PDB entry 3TCL | X-ray diffraction, 1.91 A resolution | chains H and L

[Chain H]
Name: CH04 Heavy Chain Fab
Source organism: Homo sapiens
Notes: antibody fragment or engineered binder
Chain sequence (237 residues; each row starts with the number of its first residue; a row labelled like 82A-82C holds insertion residues (82A, then the next letters in order)):
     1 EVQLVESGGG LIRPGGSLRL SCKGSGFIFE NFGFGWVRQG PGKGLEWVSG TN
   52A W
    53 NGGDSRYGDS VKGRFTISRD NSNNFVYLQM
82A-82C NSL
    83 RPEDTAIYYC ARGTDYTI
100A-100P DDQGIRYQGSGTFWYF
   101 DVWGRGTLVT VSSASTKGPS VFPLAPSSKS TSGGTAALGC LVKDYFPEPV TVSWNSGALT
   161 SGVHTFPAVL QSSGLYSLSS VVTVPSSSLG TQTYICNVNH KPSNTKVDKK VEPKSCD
Unresolved in the structure: 127-130, 214-217
Disulfide bonds: Cys-22/Cys-92, Cys-140/Cys-196

[Chain L]
Name: CH04 Light Chain Fab
Source organism: Homo sapiens
Notes: antibody fragment or engineered binder
Chain sequence (215 residues; numbered 1 to 214 plus 1 insertion-coded residue; the number before each row is that of its first residue):
     1 EIVLTQSPDT LSLSPGERAT LSCRASQ
   27A S
    28 VHSRYFAWYQ HKPGQPPRLL IYGGSTRATG IPNRFSAGGS GTQFTLTVNR LEAEDFAVYY
    88 CQQYGRSPYT FGQGTKVEIR RTVAAPSVFI FPPSDEQLKS GTASVVCLLN NFYPREAKVQ
   148 WKVDNALQSG NSQESVTEQD SKDSTYSLSS TLTLSKADYE KHKVYACEVT HQGLSSPVTK
   208 SFNRGEC
Unresolved in the structure: 214
Disulfide bonds: Cys-23/Cys-88, Cys-134/Cys-194

[Chain H / chain L interface]
Residue-residue contacts (68):
  Gln-39(H) / His-38(L)
  Gln-39(H) / Tyr-87(L)
  Gly-44(H) / Tyr-87(L)
  Leu-45(H) / Tyr-87(L)
  Leu-45(H) / Phe-98(L)
  Trp-47(H) / Tyr-96(L)
  Trp-47(H) / Phe-98(L)
  Arg-58(H) / Ser-94(L)  hydrogen bond
  Asp-61(H) / Glu-1(L)
  Asp-61(H) / Pro-95(L)
  Tyr-91(H) / His-38(L)
  Tyr-91(H) / Pro-44(L)
  Phe-100M(H) / Tyr-96(L)  hydrophobic
  Trp-100N(H) / Gln-89(L)  hydrogen bond (backbone-side chain)
  Trp-100N(H) / Tyr-91(L)
  Trp-100N(H) / Tyr-96(L)
  Tyr-100O(H) / Ala-34(L)  hydrophobic
  Tyr-100O(H) / Tyr-36(L)
  Tyr-100O(H) / Leu-46(L)  hydrophobic
  Tyr-100O(H) / Tyr-49(L)
  Tyr-100O(H) / Gln-89(L)
  Tyr-100O(H) / Tyr-91(L)
  Phe-100P(H) / Tyr-36(L)  hydrogen bond (backbone-side chain)
  Phe-100P(H) / Leu-46(L)
  Asp-101(H) / Leu-46(L)
  Trp-103(H) / Tyr-36(L)  hydrophobic
  Trp-103(H) / Pro-43(L)  hydrophobic
  Trp-103(H) / Pro-44(L)
  Gly-104(H) / Pro-43(L)
  Phe-122(H) / Ser-121(L)
  Phe-122(H) / Glu-123(L)
  Phe-122(H) / Gln-124(L)
  Phe-122(H) / Ser-127(L)
  Pro-123(H) / Ser-121(L)
  Pro-123(H) / Glu-123(L)
  Leu-124(H) / Phe-118(L)
  Ala-125(H) / Phe-118(L)
  Thr-131(H) / Lys-207(L)
  Ser-132(H) / Ser-114(L)  hydrogen bond (backbone-side chain)
  Ser-132(H) / Val-115(L)  hydrogen bond (side chain-backbone)
  Ser-132(H) / Phe-116(L)
  Gly-133(H) / Ser-114(L)
  Thr-135(H) / Phe-116(L)
  Ala-136(H) / Phe-116(L)
  Ala-137(H) / Phe-116(L)  hydrophobic
  Ala-137(H) / Phe-118(L)
  Ala-137(H) / Leu-135(L)  hydrophobic
  Leu-138(H) / Phe-118(L)  hydrophobic
  Leu-141(H) / Ser-131(L)
  Lys-143(H) / Gln-124(L)
  Lys-143(H) / Thr-129(L)
  Lys-143(H) / Ser-131(L)
  His-164(H) / Asn-137(L)
  His-164(H) / Asn-138(L)  hydrogen bond
  His-164(H) / Ser-174(L)  hydrogen bond
  Phe-166(H) / Leu-135(L)  hydrophobic
  Phe-166(H) / Ser-162(L)
  Phe-166(H) / Thr-164(L)
  Phe-166(H) / Ser-174(L)
  Phe-166(H) / Leu-175(L)  hydrophobic
  Phe-166(H) / Ser-176(L)
  Pro-167(H) / Ser-162(L)  hydrogen bond (backbone-side chain)
  Pro-167(H) / Val-163(L)
  Val-169(H) / Gln-160(L)
  Val-169(H) / Ser-162(L)
  Val-181(H) / Leu-135(L)  hydrophobic
  Thr-183(H) / Asn-137(L)
  Lys-209(H) / Glu-123(L)  salt bridge
Also at the interface, not in a pair above, chain H (44 interface residues in all): Val-37, Lys-43, Glu-46, Tyr-59, Gly-60, Tyr-98, Arg-105, Leu-170, Gln-171, Ser-179
Also at the interface, not in a pair above, chain L (38 interface residues in all): Val-133, Asp-167

[In short]
Chain H and chain L form an interface of 44 and 38 residues respectively, with 8 hydrogen bonds and 1 salt
bridge. Among the polar pairs are Lys-209(H)/Glu-123(L), Arg-58(H)/Ser-94(L) and Phe-100P(H)/Tyr-36(L).
Chain H is CH04 Heavy Chain Fab and chain L is CH04 Light Chain Fab, both from Homo sapiens; the structure,
Crystal Structure of HIV-1 Neutralizing Antibody CH04, was determined by X-ray diffraction together with 3U1S,
3U36, 3U46, 3U4B and 3U4E from the same study.
